PDB entry 3D1H | X-ray diffraction, 2.10 A resolution | chains A and B

# Chain A (and B)
Name: Myo-inositol hexaphosphate phosphohydrolase
Organism: Selenomonas ruminantium
Notes: chain B of this document is another copy of the same molecule, construct and numbering; everything in this record applies to it too
UniProt: Q7WUJ1 (Q7WUJ1_SELRU); residue numbers follow UniProt; this construct covers 28-346
Amino-acid sequence (340 residues; each row starts with the number of its first residue):
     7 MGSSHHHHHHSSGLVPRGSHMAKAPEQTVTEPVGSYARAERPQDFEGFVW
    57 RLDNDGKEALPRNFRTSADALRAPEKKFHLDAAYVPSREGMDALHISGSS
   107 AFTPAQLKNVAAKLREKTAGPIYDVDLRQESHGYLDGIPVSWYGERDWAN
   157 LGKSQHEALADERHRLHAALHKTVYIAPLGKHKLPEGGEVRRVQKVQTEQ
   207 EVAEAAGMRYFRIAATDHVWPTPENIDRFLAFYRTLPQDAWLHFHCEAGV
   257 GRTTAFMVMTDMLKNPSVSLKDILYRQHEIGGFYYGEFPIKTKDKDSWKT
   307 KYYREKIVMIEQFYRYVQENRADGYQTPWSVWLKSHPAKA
Unresolved in the structure: 7-33
Differences from the reference sequence: expression tag (7-27)

# Interface between chain A and chain B
Contacting residue pairs (20):
  Gln49(A) - Arg198(B)
  Glu52(A) - Thr179(B)  hydrogen bond
  Phe54(A) - Tyr181(B)  hydrophobic
  Phe54(A) - Val196(B)  hydrophobic
  Thr179(A) - Glu52(B)
  Tyr181(A) - Phe54(B)  hydrophobic
  Tyr181(A) - Pro191(B)
  Lys187(A) - Gly193(B)
  Leu190(A) - Gly193(B)
  Leu190(A) - Gly194(B)
  Pro191(A) - Tyr181(B)
  Pro191(A) - Pro191(B)
  Pro191(A) - Gly193(B)  hydrogen bond (backbone-backbone)
  Glu192(A) - Pro191(B)
  Gly193(A) - Leu190(B)
  Gly193(A) - Pro191(B)  hydrogen bond (backbone-backbone)
  Gly194(A) - Leu190(B)
  Val196(A) - Phe54(B)  hydrophobic
  Val196(A) - Glu151(B)
  Arg198(A) - Gln49(B)
Also at the interface, not in a pair above, chain A (14 interface residues in all): Glu151
Also at the interface, not in a pair above, chain B (14 interface residues in all): Gly53, Glu192

# Summary
Chain A and chain B each contribute 14 residues to their interface, with 3 hydrogen bonds. Polar pairs include
Glu52(A)-Thr179(B) and Pro191(A)-Gly193(B).
Both chains are Myo-inositol hexaphosphate phosphohydrolase (Selenomonas ruminantium). Entry 3D1H (Structure
of the PTP-Like Phytase Expressed by Selenomonas Ruminantium at an Ionic Strength of 500 mM) was determined by
X-ray diffraction together with 3D1O, 3D1Q, 2PSZ and 2PT0 from the same study.
